4M55 - chains C and D of the 6 polymer chains in the assembly; structure by X-ray diffraction, 2.86 A resolution.

[Chain C (and D)]
Molecule: UDP-glucuronic acid decarboxylase 1
Organism: Homo sapiens
Notes: EC 4.1.1.35; chain D of this document is another copy of the same molecule, construct and numbering; everything in this record applies to it too
UniProtKB: Q8NBZ7 (UXS1_HUMAN); residue numbers follow UniProt; this construct covers 85-420
Chain sequence (336 residues; row label = number of the first residue in the row):
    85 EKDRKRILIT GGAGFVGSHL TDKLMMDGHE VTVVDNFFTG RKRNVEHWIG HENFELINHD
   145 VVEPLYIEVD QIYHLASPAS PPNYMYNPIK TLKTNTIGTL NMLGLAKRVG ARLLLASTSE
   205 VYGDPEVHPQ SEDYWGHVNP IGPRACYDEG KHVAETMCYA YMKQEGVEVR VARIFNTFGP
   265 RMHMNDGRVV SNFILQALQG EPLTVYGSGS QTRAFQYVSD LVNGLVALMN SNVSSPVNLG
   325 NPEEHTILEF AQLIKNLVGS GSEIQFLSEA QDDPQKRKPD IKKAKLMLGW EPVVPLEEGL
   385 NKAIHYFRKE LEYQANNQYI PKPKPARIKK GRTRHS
Disordered / not traced: 85-87, 165-169, 207-232, 352-361, 400-420 (chain D: 85-87, 162-169, 207-233, 291-293, 352-360, 396-420)
Differences from the reference sequence: engineered mutation H236 (Arg in Q8NBZ7)
Small-molecule neighbours:
  - NAD (nicotinamide-adenine-dinucleotide): G95, A97, G98, F99, V100, G101, V118, D119, N120, F121, F122, T123, G124, H143, D144, V145, V146, L159, A160, S161, P162, A163, T178, A200, S201, T202, K235, I258, F259, N260, T261, H267, R272
  - pyrophosphate (POP): L184, G188, K191, Y245
Swiss-Prot annotation at these positions:
  - active site: Y231 (Proton acceptor)
  - binding site (NAD(+)): G98, F99, V100, D119, N120, F122, T123, G124, D144, V145, L159, S161, T178, A200, Y231, K235, T261, H267, R272
  - binding site (UDP-alpha-D-glucuronate): L149, Y150, K177, N185, G188, K191, R192, Y245, Q248, E249
  - modified residue: T94 (Phosphothreonine)
  - glycosylation: N316 (N-linked (GlcNAc...) asparagine)
  - mutagenesis: E204 (E204A: Reduced UDP-glucuronic acid decarboxylase activity), Y231 (Y231F: Abolished UDP-glucuronic acid decarboxylase activity), R361 (R361Q: Strongly reduced UDP-glucuronic acid decarboxylase activity)

[Interface between chain C and chain D]
Contacting residue pairs - 33 pairs, chain C then chain D:
  N171(C) with Q248(D), hydrogen bond
  P172(C) with A244(D), hydrophobic; K247(D); Q248(D)
  I173(C) with A244(D), hydrophobic; Y245(D), hydrophobic; Q248(D), hydrogen bond (backbone-side chain); E249(D)
  L176(C) with T240(D); M241(D), hydrophobic; A244(D), hydrophobic
  K177(C) with L184(D)
  I181(C) with I181(D), hydrophobic; L184(D), hydrophobic
  L184(C) with K177(D); I181(D), hydrophobic
  E233(C) with H236(D), salt bridge; T240(D), hydrogen bond
  G234(C) with V237(D)
  V237(C) with L176(D), hydrophobic; G234(D)
  T240(C) with L176(D)
  M241(C) with L176(D), hydrophobic
  A244(C) with P172(D), hydrophobic; I173(D), hydrophobic; L176(D), hydrophobic
  Y245(C) with I173(D), hydrophobic; K177(D), hydrogen bond
  K247(C) with P172(D)
  Q248(C) with N171(D), hydrogen bond; P172(D); I173(D), hydrogen bond (side chain-backbone)
  E249(C) with I173(D)
Other interface residues (no listed pair), chain C (19 interface residues in all): Y170, T180
Other interface residues (no listed pair), chain D (18 interface residues in all): T180

[In short]
The interface between chain C and chain D involves 19 residues on one side and 18 on the other, with 6
hydrogen bonds and 1 salt bridge. Among the polar pairs are E233(C)-H236(D), N171(C)-Q248(D) and
I173(C)-Q248(D). Ligands of chain C: NAD and pyrophosphate.
Chain C and chain D are both UDP-glucuronic acid decarboxylase 1 (Homo sapiens); the structure, Crystal
structure of Human UDP-xylose synthase R236H substitution, was determined by X-ray diffraction, deposited
together with 4LK3.
